PDB entry 7OZL | electron microscopy, 2.74 A resolution | chains C and D of the 4 polymer chains in the assembly

[Chain C]
Name: Capsid protein VP3
Organism: Human enterovirus 70 (strain J670/71)
UniProtKB: P32537 (POLG_HE701); residues 1-243 here correspond to UniProt positions 320-562 (UniProt number = residue number + 319)
Chain sequence (243 residues; numbered 1 to 243; the number before each row is that of its first residue):
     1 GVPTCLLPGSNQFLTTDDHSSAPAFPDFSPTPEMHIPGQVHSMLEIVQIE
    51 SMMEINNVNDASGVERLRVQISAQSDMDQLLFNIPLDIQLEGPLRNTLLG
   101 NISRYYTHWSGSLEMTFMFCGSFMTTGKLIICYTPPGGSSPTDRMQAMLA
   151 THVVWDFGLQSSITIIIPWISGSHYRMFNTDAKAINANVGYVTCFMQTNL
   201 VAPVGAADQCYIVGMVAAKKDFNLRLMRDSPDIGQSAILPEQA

[Chain D]
Name: Capsid protein VP4
Organism: Human enterovirus 70 (strain J670/71)
UniProtKB: P32537 (POLG_HE701); residues 1-68 here correspond to UniProt positions 2-69 (UniProt number = residue number + 1)
Chain sequence (68 residues; each row starts with the number of its first residue):
     1 GAQVSRQQTGTHENANVATGGSSITYNQINFYKDSYAASASKQDFSQDPS
    51 KFTEPVAEALKAGAPVLK
Unresolved in the structure: 1-27, 68

[How chain C and chain D interact]
Pairs across the interface - 31 pairs, chain C then chain D:
  Asp-18(C) / Ser-39(D)
  Asp-18(C) / Ala-40(D)  hydrogen bond (side chain-backbone)
  His-19(C) / Ser-39(D)
  Ser-20(C) / Phe-31(D)
  Ser-20(C) / Tyr-32(D)
  Ser-20(C) / Ala-37(D)
  Ser-21(C) / Tyr-32(D)
  Ser-21(C) / Ala-37(D)  hydrogen bond (backbone-backbone)
  Ala-22(C) / Tyr-32(D)
  Pro-23(C) / Tyr-32(D)
  Pro-23(C) / Asp-34(D)
  Pro-23(C) / Tyr-36(D)
  Pro-23(C) / Ala-37(D)
  Phe-25(C) / Asp-34(D)
  Phe-25(C) / Tyr-36(D)  hydrogen bond (backbone-side chain)
  Pro-26(C) / Asp-34(D)
  Asp-27(C) / Asp-34(D)  hydrogen bond (backbone-side chain)
  Gly-38(C) / Phe-52(D)
  Gln-39(C) / Lys-51(D)  hydrogen bond (backbone-side chain)
  Gln-39(C) / Phe-52(D)
  Val-40(C) / Phe-52(D)  hydrophobic
  His-41(C) / Asp-44(D)  salt bridge
  His-41(C) / Ser-46(D)
  Glu-45(C) / Asp-48(D)
  Glu-45(C) / Pro-49(D)
  Glu-45(C) / Phe-52(D)
  Gln-48(C) / Thr-53(D)
  Ile-49(C) / Phe-52(D)  hydrophobic
  Gln-160(C) / Pro-65(D)
  Gln-160(C) / Val-66(D)
  Gln-160(C) / Leu-67(D)
Also at the interface, not in a pair above, chain C (20 interface residues in all): Ala-24, Phe-28, Ser-42
Also at the interface, not in a pair above, chain D (20 interface residues in all): Asn-30, Ala-38, Gln-47

[Summary]
The chain C/chain D interface involves 20 residues from each chain, with 5 hydrogen bonds and 1 salt bridge.
Polar contacts include His-41(C)/Asp-44(D), Asp-18(C)/Ala-40(D) and Phe-25(C)/Tyr-36(D).
Here chain C is Capsid protein VP3 and chain D is Capsid protein VP4, both from Human enterovirus 70 (strain
J670/71). Entry 7OZL (CryoEM structure of human enterovirus 70 in complex with WIN51711) was determined by
electron microscopy, deposited together with 7OZK, 7OZI, 7OZJ and 7OPX.
